Entry 5JTF (X-ray diffraction, 2.16 A resolution); this record covers chains A and B.

# Chain A (and B)
Protein: Putative Phosphinothricin N-acetyltransferase
Organism: Pseudomonas putida
Notes: chain B of this document is another copy of the same molecule, construct and numbering; everything in this record applies to it too
Reference sequence: Q88LK7 (Q88LK7_PSEPK); residue numbers follow UniProt; this construct covers 1-183
Amino-acid sequence (207 residues; each row starts with the number of its first residue):
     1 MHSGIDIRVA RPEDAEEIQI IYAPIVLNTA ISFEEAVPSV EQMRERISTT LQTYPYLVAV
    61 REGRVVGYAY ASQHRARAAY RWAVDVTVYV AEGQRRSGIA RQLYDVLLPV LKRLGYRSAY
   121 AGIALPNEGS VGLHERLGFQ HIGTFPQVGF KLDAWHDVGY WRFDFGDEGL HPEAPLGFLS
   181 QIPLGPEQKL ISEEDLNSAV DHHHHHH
Not modelled in the structure: 1-3, 180-207 (chain B: 1-3, 168, 180-207)
Construct notes: expression tag (184-207)
What the authors report for this chain:
  - conformationally variable residues (side-chain flip): Arg75
  - catalytic residues: Asp85 (proposed by the authors, not directly observed)

# How chain A and chain B interact
Contacting residue pairs (47; chain A residue first):
  Ser32(A) - Arg77(B)
  Phe33(A) - Ala79(B)  hydrophobic
  Phe33(A) - Tyr80(B)
  Glu34(A) - Arg77(B)  salt bridge
  Glu35(A) - Ala78(B)
  Glu35(A) - Ala79(B)
  Glu35(A) - Arg81(B)  salt bridge
  His74(A) - Phe145(B)
  His74(A) - Val148(B)
  Arg75(A) - Tyr160(B)
  Arg77(A) - Ser32(B)
  Arg77(A) - Glu34(B)  salt bridge
  Arg77(A) - Arg46(B)
  Ala79(A) - Phe33(B)
  Ala79(A) - Gly149(B)
  Ala79(A) - Phe150(B)  hydrogen bond (backbone-backbone)
  Tyr80(A) - Phe33(B)
  Tyr80(A) - Val148(B)
  Trp82(A) - Trp155(B)  hydrophobic
  Ala83(A) - Val148(B)  hydrophobic
  Arg117(A) - Trp155(B)
  Tyr120(A) - Phe145(B)  hydrophobic
  Tyr120(A) - Pro146(B)
  Tyr120(A) - Val148(B)
  Ile142(A) - Gly143(B)
  Ile142(A) - Thr144(B)  hydrogen bond (backbone-backbone)
  Ile142(A) - Phe145(B)  hydrophobic
  Gly143(A) - Ile142(B)
  Gly143(A) - Gly143(B)
  Thr144(A) - Ile142(B)  hydrogen bond (backbone-backbone)
  Phe145(A) - His74(B)
  Phe145(A) - Tyr120(B)  hydrophobic
  Phe145(A) - Ile142(B)  hydrophobic
  Pro146(A) - Tyr120(B)
  Pro146(A) - Arg162(B)  hydrogen bond (backbone-side chain)
  Val148(A) - His74(B)
  Val148(A) - Ala79(B)
  Val148(A) - Tyr80(B)
  Val148(A) - Tyr120(B)
  Gly149(A) - Ala79(B)
  Phe150(A) - Ala79(B)  hydrogen bond (backbone-backbone)
  Phe150(A) - Leu170(B)  hydrophobic
  Trp155(A) - Trp82(B)  hydrophobic
  Trp155(A) - Arg117(B)
  Trp155(A) - Asp167(B)  hydrogen bond
  Tyr160(A) - Arg75(B)  hydrogen bond
  Arg162(A) - Pro146(B)
Other interface residues (no listed pair), chain A (30 interface residues in all): Tyr22, Tyr70, Gln147, Lys151, Val158, Leu170
Other interface residues (no listed pair), chain B (31 interface residues in all): Ala83, Gln147, Lys151, Val158

# Overview
The interface between chain A and chain B involves 30 residues on one side and 31 on the other; the contacts
include 7 hydrogen bonds and 3 salt bridges. Polar contacts include Glu34(A)-Arg77(B), Glu35(A)-Arg81(B) and
Pro146(A)-Arg162(B). The paper reports the catalytic residue Asp85(A); conformational variability at Arg75(A).
Both chains are Putative Phosphinothricin N-acetyltransferase (Pseudomonas putida). Entry 5JTF (Crystal
structure of ArsN N-acetyltransferase from Pseudomonas putida KT2440) was determined by X-ray diffraction
together with 6M7G and 5WPH from the same study.
